PDB entry 3RV4 | X-ray diffraction, 1.98 A resolution | chain A

[Chain A]
Molecule: Biotin carboxylase
Source organism: Escherichia coli
Notes: EC 6.3.4.14, 6.4.1.2
Reference sequence: P24182 (ACCC_ECOLI); residues 1-449 here = UniProt positions 1-449
Sequence (452 residues; numbered 1 to 449 plus 3 insertion-coded residues; the number before each row is that of its first residue):
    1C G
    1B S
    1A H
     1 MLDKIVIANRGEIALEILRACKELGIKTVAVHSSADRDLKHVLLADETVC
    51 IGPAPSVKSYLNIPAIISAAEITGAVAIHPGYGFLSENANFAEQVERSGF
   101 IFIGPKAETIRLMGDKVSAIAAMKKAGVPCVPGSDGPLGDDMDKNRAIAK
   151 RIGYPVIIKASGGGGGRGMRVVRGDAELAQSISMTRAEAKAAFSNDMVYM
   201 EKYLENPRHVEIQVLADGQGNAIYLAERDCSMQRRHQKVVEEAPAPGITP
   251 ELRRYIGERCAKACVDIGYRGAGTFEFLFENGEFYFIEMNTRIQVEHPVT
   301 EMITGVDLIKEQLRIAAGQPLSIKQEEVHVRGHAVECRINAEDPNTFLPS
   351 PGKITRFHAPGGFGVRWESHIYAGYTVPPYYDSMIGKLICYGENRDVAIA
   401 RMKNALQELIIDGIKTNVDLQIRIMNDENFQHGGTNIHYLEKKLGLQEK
Disordered / not traced: 1C, 1B, 1A, 447-449
Differences from the reference sequence: expression tag (1A-1C); engineered mutation Glu-16 (Arg in P24182)
Ion coordination: Cs+: Met-113, Glu-288, Met-289; Mg2+: Glu-276, Glu-288 (together with ADP); Na+ site 1: Pro-378, Asp-382; Na+ site 2 near Gln-407 (its only coordinating residue here)
Ligand contacts:
  - ADP (adenosine-5'-diphosphate): Lys-116, Val-131, Ile-157, Lys-159, Gly-163, Gly-164, Gly-165, Gly-166, Arg-167, Met-169, Glu-201, Lys-202, Tyr-203, Leu-204, His-209, Gln-233, His-236, Glu-276, Leu-278, Ile-287, Glu-288, Ile-437, His-438
  - bicarbonate ion (BCT): Lys-238, Asn-290, Arg-292, Gln-294, Val-295, Glu-296, Arg-338
From the paper describing this entry:
  - contacts within the chain: Glu-12/His-370, Glu-301/Arg-366 (salt bridge), Glu-16/Lys-387
  - conformationally variable residues (loop rearrangement, side-chain flip): Glu-12, Glu-301, Asn-340 to Gly-352, Arg-366, Glu-368
  - catalytic residues: Arg-338 (citing earlier work)

[In short]
Ligands of chain A: ADP and bicarbonate ion. Met-113, Glu-288 and Met-289 form the Cs+ site. Glu-276 and
Glu-288 coordinate Mg2+. From the paper: the catalytic residue Arg-338; conformational variability at Glu-12,
Glu-301 and Asn-340 among others.
Chain A is Biotin carboxylase (Escherichia coli); the structure, Crystal structure of E.coli biotin
carboxylase R16E mutant in complex with Mg-ADP and bicarbonate, was determined by X-ray diffraction, deposited
together with 3RUP and 3RV3.
